Entry 7SQ1 (electron microscopy, 3.80 A resolution); this record covers chains D and E of the 10 polymer chains in the assembly.

[Chain D]
Protein: Transmembrane protein gp41
Source organism: Human immunodeficiency virus 1
UniProt: Q2N0S6 (Q2N0S6_9HIV1); residues 512-664 here correspond to UniProt positions 509-661 (UniProt number = residue number - 3)
Amino-acid sequence (153 residues; each row starts with the number of its first residue):
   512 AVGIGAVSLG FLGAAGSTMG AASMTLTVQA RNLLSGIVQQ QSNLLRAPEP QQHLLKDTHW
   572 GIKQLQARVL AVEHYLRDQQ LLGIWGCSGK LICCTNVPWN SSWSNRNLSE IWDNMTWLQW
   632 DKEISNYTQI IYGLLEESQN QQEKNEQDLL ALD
Not modelled in the structure: 512-519, 546-569
Sequence notes: conflict Ser519 (Phe516 in Q2N0S6), Pro559 (Ile556 in Q2N0S6), Pro561 (Ala558 in Q2N0S6), Asp568 (Leu565 in Q2N0S6), His570 (Val567 in Q2N0S6), His585 (Arg582 in Q2N0S6), Cys605 (Thr602 in Q2N0S6)
Cystine bridges: Cys598-Cys604
Covalent attachments: N-acetylglucosamine (NAG) linked to Asn611, Asn618, Asn625, Asn637

[Chain E]
Protein: Envelope glycoprotein gp160
Source organism: Human immunodeficiency virus 1
UniProt: Q2N0S6 (Q2N0S6_9HIV1); the construct lacks a stretch of the UniProt sequence and is renumbered around it, so the offset changes along the chain: 32-142 = UniProt 31-141; 151-184 = UniProt 142-175; 189-309 = UniProt 188-308; 312-322 = UniProt 309-319; 2 more segments
Amino-acid sequence (472 residues; each row starts with the number of its first residue; note: 15 numbers in that range are skipped by the numbering (no residue carries them; nothing is unmodelled there); a row labelled like 184A-184L holds insertion residues (184A, then the next letters in order)):
    32 ENLWVTVYYG VPVWKDAETT LFCASDAKAY ETEKHNVWAT HACVPTDPNP QEIHLENVTE
    92 EFNMWKNNMV EQMHEDIISL WDQSLKPCVK LTPLCVTLQC TNVTNNITDD M
   151 RGELKNCSFN MTTELRDKKQ KVYSLFYRLD VVQI
184A-184L NENQGNRSNNSN
   189 KEYRLINCNT SAITQACPKV SFEPIPIHYC APAGFAILKC KDKKFNGTGP CPSVSTVQCT
   249 HGIKPVVSTQ LLLNGSLAEE EVIIRSENIT NNAKNILVQL NTPVQINCTR PNNNTVKSIR
   309 I
   312 GPGQAFYYTG D
  322A I
   323 IGDIRQAHCN VSKATWNETL GKVVKQLRKH FGNNTIIRFA QSSGGDLEVT THSFNCGGEF
   383 FYCNTSGLFN STWISNTSVQ
   404 GSNSTGSNDS ITLPCRIKQI INMWQRIGQA MYAPPIQGVI RCVSNITGLI LTRDGGSTNS
   464 TTETFRPGGG DMRDNWRSEL YKYKVVKIEP LGVAPTRCKR RV
Not modelled in the structure: 59-64, 184A-184L, 404-411
Sequence notes: conflict Glu106 (Thr105 in Q2N0S6), Ile271 (Met270 in Q2N0S6), Leu288 (Phe287 in Q2N0S6), Val304 (Arg303 in Q2N0S6), Tyr319 (Ala316 in Q2N0S6), Asn332 (Thr330 in Q2N0S6), Gln363 (Asn361 in Q2N0S6), Cys501 (Ala498 in Q2N0S6)
Cystine bridges: Cys54-Cys74, Cys119-Cys205, Cys126-Cys196, Cys131-Cys157, Cys218-Cys247, Cys228-Cys239, Cys296-Cys331, Cys378-Cys445, Cys385-Cys418
Covalent attachments: N-acetylglucosamine (NAG) linked to Asn88, Asn133, Asn137, Asn156, Asn160, Asn197, Asn234, Asn262, Asn276, Asn295, Asn301, Asn332, Asn339, Asn355, Asn386, Asn392, Asn398, Asn448, Asn462
Reported in the primary citation:
  - post-translational modification sites: Asn234, Asn355

[Interface between chain D and chain E]
Disulfides between the chains: Cys605(D)-Cys501(E)
Pairs across the interface - 81 pairs, chain D then chain E:
  Phe522(D) with Ile84(E)
  Leu523(D) with Leu86(E)
  Ala526(D) with Pro43(E); Trp45(E), hydrophobic
  Gly527(D) with Glu87(E); Asn88(E)
  Leu537(D) with Tyr40(E); Gly41(E); Val42(E)
  Gln540(D) with Gly41(E)
  Asn543(D) with Gly222(E)
  Leu544(D) with Tyr40(E); Ile491(E), hydrophobic; Pro493(E), hydrophobic
  Leu545(D) with Ala221(E)
  Trp571(D) with Ala73(E); Asp107(E); Leu111(E), hydrophobic; Gln114(E), hydrogen bond
  Lys574(D) with Phe53(E); Asp107(E), salt bridge
  Gln575(D) with Phe53(E)
  Ala578(D) with Phe53(E), hydrophobic
  Ala582(D) with Ala221(E)
  His585(D) with Lys490(E), hydrogen bond
  Tyr586(D) with Tyr40(E)
  Asp589(D) with Pro493(E)
  Leu592(D) with Leu494(E), hydrophobic
  Trp596(D) with Val38(E), hydrophobic; Arg503(E)
  Leu602(D) with Val38(E); Tyr39(E); Tyr40(E), hydrogen bond (backbone-backbone)
  Ile603(D) with Val38(E); Tyr39(E), hydrophobic
  Cys604(D) with Thr37(E); Val38(E), hydrogen bond (backbone-backbone)
  Cys605(D) with Cys501(E), disulfide; Arg503(E)
  Thr606(D) with Trp35(E); Val36(E), hydrogen bond (side chain-backbone)
  Asn607(D) with Trp35(E); Lys502(E); Arg503(E), hydrogen bond (side chain-backbone)
  Val608(D) with Trp35(E); Val36(E), hydrogen bond (backbone-backbone)
  Pro609(D) with Leu34(E); Trp35(E)
  Trp610(D) with Leu34(E), hydrogen bond (backbone-backbone); Trp35(E); Val36(E), hydrophobic; Ala497(E); Pro498(E), hydrophobic
  Leu619(D) with Leu34(E), hydrophobic; Pro498(E), hydrophobic; Thr499(E); Arg500(E)
  Ile622(D) with Pro498(E), hydrophobic
  Trp623(D) with Tyr39(E); Ala497(E), hydrophobic; Thr499(E), hydrogen bond
  Trp628(D) with Tyr39(E), hydrophobic; Val42(E), hydrophobic; Val44(E); Val496(E)
  Leu629(D) with Trp45(E), hydrophobic
  Trp631(D) with Val496(E), hydrogen bond (side chain-backbone); Pro498(E)
  Asp632(D) with Lys46(E), salt bridge
  Ile635(D) with Val496(E), hydrophobic
  Ile642(D) with Val36(E), hydrophobic; Val496(E), hydrophobic
  Tyr643(D) with Leu494(E); Val496(E), hydrophobic
  Leu646(D) with Val36(E), hydrophobic; Val38(E), hydrophobic
  Gln650(D) with Arg503(E)
  Glu654(D) with Arg503(E), salt bridge; Val505(E)
  Glu657(D) with Val505(E)
  Gln658(D) with Val505(E), hydrogen bond (side chain-backbone)
Other interface residues (no listed pair), chain D (52 interface residues in all): Gly521, Gly524, Ala525, Ala533, Leu593, Gly597, Cys598, Trp614, Asn651
Other interface residues (no listed pair), chain E (41 interface residues in all): Thr51, Ala224, Thr244, Gly495

[Summary]
The interface between chain D and chain E involves 52 residues on one side and 41 on the other, with 1
disulfide bond, 11 hydrogen bonds and 3 salt bridges. Polar contacts include Lys574(D)-Asp107(E),
Asp632(D)-Lys46(E) and Glu654(D)-Arg503(E). N-acetylglucosamine is covalently linked to Asn611(D), Asn618(D),
Asn625(D) and Asn637(D). From the paper: modification sites Asn234(E) and Asn355(E).
Here chain D is Transmembrane protein gp41 and chain E is Envelope glycoprotein gp160, both from Human
immunodeficiency virus 1. Entry 7SQ1 (BG505.MD39TS Env trimer in complex with Fab from antibody C05) was
determined by electron microscopy.
